PDB entry 7XTV | X-ray diffraction, 2.31 A resolution | chain A

# Chain A
Molecule: alpha/beta hydrolase
Organism: Thermobifida fusca
Notes: EC 3.1.1.74; engineered mutation(s): S130A
Sequence (261 residues; each row starts with the number of its first residue):
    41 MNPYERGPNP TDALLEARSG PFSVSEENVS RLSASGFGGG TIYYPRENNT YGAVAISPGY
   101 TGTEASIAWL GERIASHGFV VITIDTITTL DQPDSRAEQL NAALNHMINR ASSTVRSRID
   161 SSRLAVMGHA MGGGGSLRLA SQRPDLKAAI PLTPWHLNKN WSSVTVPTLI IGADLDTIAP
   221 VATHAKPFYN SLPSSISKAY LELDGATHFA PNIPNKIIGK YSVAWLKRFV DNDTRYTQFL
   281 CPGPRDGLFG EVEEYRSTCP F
Cystine bridges: Cys-281/Cys-299
Residues lining bound ligands: 4-(2-hydroxyethyloxycarbonyl)benzoic acid (C9C): Gly-99, Tyr-100, Thr-101, Gly-102, His-169, Ala-170, Met-171, Trp-195, Ile-218, His-248
What the authors report for this chain:
  - binding site for 4-(2-hydroxyethyloxycarbonyl)benzoic acid: Trp-195
  - conformationally variable residues (side-chain flip): Trp-195

# Overview
Chain A binds 4-(2-hydroxyethyloxycarbonyl)benzoic acid. The paper reports a binding site for
4-(2-hydroxyethyloxycarbonyl)benzoic acid at Trp-195; conformational variability at Trp-195.
Chain A is alpha/beta hydrolase (Thermobifida fusca); the structure, The structure of MHET-bound TfCut S130A,
was determined by X-ray diffraction (same publication as 7XTR, 7XTS, 7XTT, 7XTU and 7XTW).
